PDB entry 3T2V | X-ray diffraction, 2.51 A resolution | chains A and C of the 4 polymer chains in the assembly

== Chain A (and C) ==
Molecule: Peptidoglycan recognition protein 1
Organism: Camelus dromedarius
Notes: chain C of this document is another copy of the same molecule, construct and numbering; everything in this record applies to it too
Reference sequence: Q9GK12 (PGRP1_CAMDR); residues 1-171 here correspond to UniProt positions 23-193 (UniProt number = residue number + 22)
Chain sequence (171 residues; each row starts with the number of its first residue):
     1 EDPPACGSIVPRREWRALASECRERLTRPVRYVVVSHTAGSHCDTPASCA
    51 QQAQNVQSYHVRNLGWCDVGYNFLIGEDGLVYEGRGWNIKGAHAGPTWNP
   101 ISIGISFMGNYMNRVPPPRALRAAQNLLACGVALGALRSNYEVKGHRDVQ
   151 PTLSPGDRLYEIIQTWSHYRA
Disulfides: Cys6-Cys130, Cys22-Cys67, Cys43-Cys49

== How chain A and chain C interact ==
Residue-residue contacts (10):
  Arg31(A) with Glu21(C), salt bridge; Gly65(C), hydrogen bond (side chain-backbone); Trp66(C); Cys67(C)
  Tyr32(A) with Glu21(C), hydrogen bond (side chain-backbone)
  Trp98(A) with Arg23(C)
  Ile101(A) with Arg23(C)
  Arg138(A) with Gly65(C)
  Asn140(A) with Gly65(C), hydrogen bond (side chain-backbone)
  Ala171(A) with Glu24(C)
Other interface residues (no listed pair), chain A (10 interface residues in all): Thr97, Glu142, Lys144
Other interface residues (no listed pair), chain C (8 interface residues in all): Cys22, Leu64

== Overview ==
10 residues of chain A face 8 of chain C across their interface, with 3 hydrogen bonds and 1 salt bridge.
Among the polar pairs are Arg31(A)-Glu21(C), Arg31(A)-Gly65(C) and Tyr32(A)-Glu21(C).
Chain A and chain C are both Peptidoglycan recognition protein 1 (Camelus dromedarius); the structure, Crystal
structure of the complex of peptidoglycan recognition protein-short (CPGRP-S) with mycolic acid at 2.5 A ...,
was determined by X-ray diffraction, deposited together with 4FNN, 3UIL, 3UMQ and 3USX.
